PDB entry 4YGO | X-ray diffraction, 2.50 A resolution | chains E and F of the 6 polymer chains in the assembly

== Chain E (and F) ==
Molecule: Spermidine n1-acetyltransferase
From: Vibrio cholerae serotype O1 (ATCC 39315 / El Tor Inaba N16961)
Notes: chain F of this document is another copy of the same molecule, construct and numbering; everything in this record applies to it too
UniProt: Q9KL03 (Q9KL03_VIBCH); residues 1-173 here = UniProt positions 1-173
Chain sequence (173 residues; row label = number of the first residue in the row):
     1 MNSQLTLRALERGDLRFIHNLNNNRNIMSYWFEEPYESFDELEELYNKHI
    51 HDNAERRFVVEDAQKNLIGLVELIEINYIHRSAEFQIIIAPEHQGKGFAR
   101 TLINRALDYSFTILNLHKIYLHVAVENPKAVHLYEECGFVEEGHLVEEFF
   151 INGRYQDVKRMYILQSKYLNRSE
Not modelled in the structure: 1-3, 171-173 (chain F: 1, 26)
Bound ions: Ca2+: E33, E75 (shared with E33(F), E75(F) of chain F)
UniProt features mapped onto this chain:
  - active site: Y134 (Proton donor)
  - binding site (spermine): M28, E33, E41, H49 to D52, E84 to Q86
  - binding site (Mg(2+)): E33, E75
  - binding site (spermidine): E33, E41
  - binding site (acetyl-CoA): I87 to I89, Q94 to R100, N127 to E136
  - site: E84 (Could be important for selectivity toward long polyamines)

== Interface between chain E and chain F ==
Pairs across the interface (9):
  E11(E) with R16(F), salt bridge; D40(F)
  R12(E) with D40(F), salt bridge
  Y46(E) with D40(F), hydrogen bond
  I50(E) with E41(F); E44(F)
  H51(E) with E41(F), salt bridge; E44(F)
  R56(E) with E37(F), salt bridge
Also at the interface, not in a pair above, chain E (8 interface residues in all): L10, N53
Also at the interface, not in a pair above, chain F (9 interface residues in all): H19, S38, F39, L45

== Overview ==
The interface between chain E and chain F involves 8 residues on one side and 9 on the other, with 1 hydrogen
bond and 4 salt bridges. Among the polar pairs are E11(E)-R16(F), R12(E)-D40(F) and H51(E)-E41(F).
Chain E and chain F are both Spermidine n1-acetyltransferase (Vibrio cholerae serotype O1 (ATCC 39315 / El Tor
Inaba N16961)); the structure, Dodecameric structure of spermidine N-acetyltransferase from Vibrio cholerae in
intermediate state, was determined by X-ray diffraction together with 5CNP and 4JLY from the same study.
